PDB entry 6X4W | electron microscopy, 3.80 A resolution | chains G and I of the 9 polymer chains in the assembly

[Chain G]
Molecule: DNA-directed RNA polymerase subunit alpha
From: Escherichia coli
Notes: EC 2.7.7.6
UniProtKB: A0A073G207 (A0A073G207_ECOLX); numbering as in UniProt (aligned over 1-329)
Amino-acid sequence (329 residues; each row starts with the number of its first residue):
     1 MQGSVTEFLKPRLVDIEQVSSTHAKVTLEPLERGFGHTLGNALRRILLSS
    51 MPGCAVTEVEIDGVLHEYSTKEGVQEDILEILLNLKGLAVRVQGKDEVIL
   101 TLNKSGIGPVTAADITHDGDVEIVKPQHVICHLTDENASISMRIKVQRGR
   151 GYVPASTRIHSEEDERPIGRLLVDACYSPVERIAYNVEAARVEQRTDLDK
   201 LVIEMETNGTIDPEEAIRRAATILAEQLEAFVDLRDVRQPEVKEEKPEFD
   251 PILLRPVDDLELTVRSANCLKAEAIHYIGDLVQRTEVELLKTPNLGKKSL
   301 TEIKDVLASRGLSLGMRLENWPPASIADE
Not modelled in the structure: 1-4, 160-165, 235-329

[Chain I]
Molecule: DNA-directed RNA polymerase subunit beta
From: Escherichia coli
Notes: EC 2.7.7.6
UniProtKB: P0A8V4 (RPOB_ECO57); numbering as in UniProt (aligned over 1-1342)
Amino-acid sequence (1342 residues; numbered 1 to 1342; the number before each row is that of its first residue):
     1 MVYSYTEKKRIRKDFGKRPQVLDVPYLLSIQLDSFQKFIEQDPEGQYGLE
    51 AAFRSVFPIQSYSGNSELQYVSYRLGEPVFDVQECQIRGVTYSAPLRVKL
   101 RLVIYEREAPEGTVKDIKEQEVYMGEIPLMTDNGTFVINGTERVIVSQLH
   151 RSPGVFFDSDKGKTHSSGKVLYNARIIPYRGSWLDFEFDPKDNLFVRIDR
   201 RRKLPATIILRALNYTTEQILDLFFEKVIFEIRDNKLQMELVPERLRGET
   251 ASFDIEANGKVYVEKGRRITARHIRQLEKDDVKLIEVPVEYIAGKVVAKD
   301 YIDESTGELICAANMELSLDLLAKLSQSGHKRIETLFTNDLDHGPYISET
   351 LRVDPTNDRLSALVEIYRMMRPGEPPTREAAESLFENLFFSEDRYDLSAV
   401 GRMKFNRSLLREEIEGSGILSKDDIIDVMKKLIDIRNGKGEVDDIDHLGN
   451 RRIRSVGEMAENQFRVGLVRVERAVKERLSLGDLDTLMPQDMINAKPISA
   501 AVKEFFGSSQLSQFMDQNNPLSEITHKRRISALGPGGLTRERAGFEVRDV
   551 HPTHYGRVCPIETPEGPNIGLINSLSVYAQTNEYGFLETPYRKVTDGVVT
   601 DEIHYLSAIEEGNYVIAQANSNLDEEGHFVEDLVTCRSKGESSLFSRDQV
   651 DYMDVSTQQVVSVGASLIPFLEHDDANRALMGANMQRQAVPTLRADKPLV
   701 GTGMERAVAVDSGVTAVAKRGGVVQYVDASRIVIKVNEDEMYPGEAGIDI
   751 YNLTKYTRSNQNTCINQMPCVSLGEPVERGDVLADGPSTDLGELALGQNM
   801 RVAFMPWNGYNFEDSILVSERVVQEDRFTTIHIQELACVSRDTKLGPEEI
   851 TADIPNVGEAALSKLDESGIVYIGAEVTGGDILVGKVTPKGETQLTPEEK
   901 LLRAIFGEKASDVKDSSLRVPNGVSGTVIDVQVFTRDGVEKDKRALEIEE
   951 MQLKQAKKDLSEELQILEAGLFSRIRAVLVAGGVEAEKLDKLPRDRWLEL
  1001 GLTDEEKQNQLEQLAEQYDELKHEFEKKLEAKRRKITQGDDLAPGVLKIV
  1051 KVYLAVKRRIQPGDKMAGRHGNKGVISKINPIEDMPYDENGTPVDIVLNP
  1101 LGVPSRMNIGQILETHLGMAAKGIGDKINAMLKQQQEVAKLREFIQRAYD
  1151 LGADVRQKVDLSTFSDEEVMRLAENLRKGMPIATPVFDGAKEAEIKELLK
  1201 LGDLPTSGQIRLYDGRTGEQFERPVTVGYMYMLKLNHLVDDKMHARSTGS
  1251 YSLVTQQPLGGKAQFGGQRFGEMEVWALEAYGAAYTLQEMLTVKSDDVNG
  1301 RTKMYKNIVDGNHQMEPGMPESFNVLLKEIRSLGINIELEDE
Not modelled in the structure: 1, 891-914, 1342
Curated features (UniProtKB/Swiss-Prot):
  - modified residue (N6-acetyllysine): Lys1022, Lys1200

[Interface between chain G and chain I]
Pairs across the interface (60; chain G residue first):
  Asn41(G) - Gly1215(I)
  Asn41(G) - Arg1216(I)  hydrogen bond (side chain-backbone)
  Asn41(G) - Thr1217(I)
  Asn41(G) - Gly1218(I)
  Arg44(G) - Glu1083(I)
  Arg44(G) - Tyr1087(I)
  Arg44(G) - Gly1091(I)
  Arg45(G) - Glu1083(I)
  Arg45(G) - Asp1084(I)  salt bridge
  Arg45(G) - Gly1215(I)
  Ser49(G) - Glu1083(I)
  Leu65(G) - Ile873(I)
  His66(G) - Ile873(I)
  His66(G) - Gly874(I)
  His66(G) - Thr927(I)
  His66(G) - Val928(I)
  His66(G) - Ile929(I)  hydrogen bond (side chain-backbone)
  Tyr68(G) - Tyr756(I)
  Tyr68(G) - Ile831(I)  hydrophobic
  Tyr68(G) - Thr927(I)
  Tyr68(G) - Ile929(I)  hydrophobic
  Tyr68(G) - Ala1055(I)
  Tyr68(G) - Lys1057(I)  hydrogen bond
  Thr70(G) - Ala729(I)
  Lys71(G) - Asp728(I)
  Glu72(G) - Asp728(I)
  Gly73(G) - Asp728(I)  hydrogen bond (backbone-side chain)
  Val74(G) - Asp728(I)
  Val74(G) - Ala729(I)  hydrogen bond (backbone-backbone)
  Gln75(G) - Val727(I)
  Gln75(G) - Ala729(I)
  Gln75(G) - Pro769(I)
  Gln75(G) - Val771(I)
  Asp77(G) - Ala729(I)
  Asp77(G) - Lys755(I)  salt bridge
  Asp77(G) - Tyr756(I)  hydrogen bond
  Asp77(G) - Asn766(I)
  Asp77(G) - Met768(I)
  Leu79(G) - Leu693(I)  hydrophobic
  Leu79(G) - Ile831(I)  hydrophobic
  Leu79(G) - Lys1057(I)
  Leu83(G) - Arg694(I)
  Lys86(G) - Gln824(I)
  Lys86(G) - Asp826(I)
  Thr134(G) - Tyr726(I)
  Thr134(G) - Val727(I)  hydrogen bond (side chain-backbone)
  Thr134(G) - Leu773(I)
  Tyr152(G) - Glu820(I)
  Tyr152(G) - Val823(I)
  Tyr152(G) - Gln824(I)
  Pro167(G) - Glu876(I)
  Asp174(G) - Asp826(I)
  Glu181(G) - Arg821(I)  hydrogen bond (backbone-side chain)
  Arg182(G) - Asn1090(I)  hydrogen bond (side chain-backbone)
  Arg182(G) - Gly1091(I)
  Arg182(G) - Thr1092(I)
  Ala184(G) - Asn1090(I)
  Ala184(G) - Gly1091(I)
  Tyr185(G) - Tyr1087(I)
  Tyr185(G) - Gly1218(I)
Also at the interface, not in a pair above, chain G (34 interface residues in all): His37, Leu48, Glu67, Glu76, Glu80, Pro154, Ile168, Cys176, Asn186
Also at the interface, not in a pair above, chain I (44 interface residues in all): Ser730, Glu825, Tyr872, Val1056, Arg1059, Glu1089, Pro1093

[In short]
The interface between chain G and chain I involves 34 residues on one side and 44 on the other, with 9
hydrogen bonds and 2 salt bridges. Polar pairs include Arg45(G)-Asp1084(I), Asp77(G)-Lys755(I) and
Asn41(G)-Arg1216(I).
Here chain G is DNA-directed RNA polymerase subunit alpha and chain I is DNA-directed RNA polymerase subunit
beta, both from Escherichia coli. Entry 6X4W (Mfd-bound E.coli RNA polymerase elongation complex - III state)
was determined by electron microscopy together with 6X26, 6X2F, 6X2N, 6X43, 6X4Y and 6X50 from the same study.
